Entry 2IN9 (X-ray diffraction, 1.80 A resolution); this record covers chain A.

== Chain A ==
Name: Endonuclease PI-MtuI
Source organism: Mycobacterium tuberculosis
Notes: EC 3.1.-.-; fragment: splicing domain
UniProtKB: P0A5U4 (RECA_MYCTU); residues 1-440 here correspond to UniProt positions 252-691 (UniProt number = residue number + 251)
Chain sequence (139 residues; numbered 1 to 440; 301 numbers in that range are skipped by the numbering (no residue carries them; nothing is unmodelled there); the number before each row is that of its first residue):
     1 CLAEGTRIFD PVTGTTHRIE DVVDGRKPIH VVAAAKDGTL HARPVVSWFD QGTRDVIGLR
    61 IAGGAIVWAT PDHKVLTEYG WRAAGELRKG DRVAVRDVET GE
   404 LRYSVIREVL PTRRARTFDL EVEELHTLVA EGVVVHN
Differences from the reference sequence: engineered mutation Val95 (Gln346 in P0A5U4), Arg96 (Pro347 in P0A5U4), Asp97 (Arg348 in P0A5U4), Val98 (Arg349 in P0A5U4), Glu99 (Phe350 in P0A5U4), Thr100 (Asp351 in P0A5U4), Glu102 (Phe353 in P0A5U4)
What the authors report for this chain:
  - contacts within the chain: Cys1-Asp422 (hydrogen bond)
  - conformationally variable residues (side-chain flip): Asp422
  - mutagenesis - C1A/D422G, V67L: increased catalytic activity
  - mutagenesis - C1A, D422G: abolished catalytic activity on splicing
  - mutagenesis - D422A, D422G/N440A, D422N, N440A: abolished catalytic activity
  - catalytic residues: Asp422
  - mutagenesis - D422E: decreased catalytic activity on splices
  - catalytic residues: Asn440 (citing earlier work)

== In short ==
From the paper: catalytic residues Asp422 and Asn440; D422A, D422G/N440A and D422N, among others, abolish
catalytic activity; 9 substitutions were tested in all.
Chain A is Endonuclease PI-MtuI (Mycobacterium tuberculosis); the structure, crystal structure of Mtu recA
intein, splicing domain, was determined by X-ray diffraction, deposited together with 2IMZ, 2IN0 and 2IN8.
